7TUV - chains A and B; structure by X-ray diffraction, 2.23 A resolution.

== Chain A ==
Protein: Ribonuclease RRP44
Source organism: Trypanosoma brucei
Reference sequence: Q95Z12 (Q95Z12_9TRYP); numbering as in UniProt (aligned over 232-968)
Chain sequence (745 residues; row label = number of the first residue in the row):
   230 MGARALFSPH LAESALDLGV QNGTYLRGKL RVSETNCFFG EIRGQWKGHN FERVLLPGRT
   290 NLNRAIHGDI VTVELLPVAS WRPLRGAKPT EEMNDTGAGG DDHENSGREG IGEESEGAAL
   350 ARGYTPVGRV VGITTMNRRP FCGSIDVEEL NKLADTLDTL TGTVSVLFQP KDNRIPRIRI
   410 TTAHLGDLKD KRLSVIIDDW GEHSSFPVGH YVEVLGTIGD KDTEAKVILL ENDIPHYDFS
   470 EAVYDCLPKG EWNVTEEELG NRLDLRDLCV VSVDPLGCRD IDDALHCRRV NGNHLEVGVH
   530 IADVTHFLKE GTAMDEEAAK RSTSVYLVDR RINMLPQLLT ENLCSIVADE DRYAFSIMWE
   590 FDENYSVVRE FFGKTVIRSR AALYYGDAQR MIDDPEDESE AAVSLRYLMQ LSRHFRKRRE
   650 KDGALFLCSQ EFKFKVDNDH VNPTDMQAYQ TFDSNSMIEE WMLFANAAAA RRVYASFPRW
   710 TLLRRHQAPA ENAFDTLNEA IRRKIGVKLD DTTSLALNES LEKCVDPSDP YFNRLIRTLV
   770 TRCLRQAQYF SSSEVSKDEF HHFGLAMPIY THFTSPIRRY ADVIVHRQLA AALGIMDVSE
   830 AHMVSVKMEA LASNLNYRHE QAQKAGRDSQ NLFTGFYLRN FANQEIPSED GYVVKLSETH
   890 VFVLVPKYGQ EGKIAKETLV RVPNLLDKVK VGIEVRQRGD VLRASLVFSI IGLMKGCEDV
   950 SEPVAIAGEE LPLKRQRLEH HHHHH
Unresolved in the structure: 230-233, 315-341, 384-388, 830, 926-932, 946-974
Differences from the reference sequence: initiating methionine (230); expression tag (231, 969-974); conflict Lys853 (Arg in Q95Z12)
Metal / ion sites: Mg2+ site 1: Asp503 (shared with U5(B) of chain B); Mg2+ site 2: Asp511 (together with uridine-5'-monophosphate)
Ligand contacts: uridine-5'-monophosphate (U5P): Asp503, Pro504, Cys507, Asp509, Asp511, Tyr555, Arg560, Glu660, Arg807
From the paper describing this entry:
  - binding site for the 4-nt RNA strand (chain B): Leu656
  - binding site for uridine-5'-monophosphate: Tyr555
  - catalytic residues: Asp503, Asp509, Asp511, Asp512
  - Mg2+ coordination: Asp511, Ser804
  - conformationally variable residues: Arg807

== Chain B ==
Molecule: 4-nt RNA strand
Sequence (4 nucleotides; row label = number of the first residue in the row):
     2 GGUU
Metal / ion sites: Mg2+: U5 (shared with Asp503(A) of chain A)

== How chain A and chain B interact ==
Residue-residue contacts (37):
  Val502(A) with U5(B), sugar contact
  Asp503(A) with U5(B), hydrogen bond to the sugar
  Pro504(A) with U5(B), sugar contact
  Asp512(A) with U5(B), sugar contact
  Tyr614(A) with U5(B), hydrogen bond to the sugar
  Leu656(A) with G2(B), base contact
  Cys657(A) with G2(B), base contact
  Ser658(A) with G2(B), hydrogen bond to the base; G3(B), base contact
  Ile687(A) with U4(B), sugar contact
  Glu688(A) with G3(B), hydrogen bond to the sugar; U4(B), sugar contact
  Met691(A) with U4(B), phosphate contact; U5(B), phosphate contact
  Leu692(A) with G3(B), phosphate contact; U4(B), sugar contact
  Asn695(A) with U4(B), phosphate contact
  Arg713(A) with G3(B), salt bridge to the phosphate
  His715(A) with G2(B), sugar contact
  Thr770(A) with G2(B), base contact
  Leu773(A) with G2(B), sugar contact
  Arg774(A) with G2(B), sugar contact
  Gln775(A) with G2(B), phosphate contact
  Ala776(A) with G2(B), hydrogen bond to the phosphate; G3(B), phosphate contact
  His791(A) with G2(B), hydrogen bond to the phosphate; G3(B), salt bridge to the phosphate
  Gly793(A) with G2(B), sugar contact
  Leu794(A) with G3(B), sugar contact
  Tyr799(A) with G3(B), phosphate contact; U4(B), hydrogen bond to the phosphate
  His801(A) with U4(B), salt bridge to the phosphate
  Thr803(A) with U5(B), hydrogen bond to the phosphate
  Ser804(A) with U5(B), hydrogen bond to the phosphate
  Arg807(A) with U5(B), salt bridge to the phosphate
  Arg808(A) with U5(B), salt bridge to the phosphate
  Gln852(A) with G2(B), phosphate contact
Interface residues without a listed pair, chain A (31 interface residues in all): His848

== Summary ==
The interface between chain A and chain B involves 31 residues on one side and 4 on the other, with 9 hydrogen
bonds and 5 salt bridges. Polar contacts include Ser658(A)-G2(B), Asp503(A)-U5(B) and Tyr614(A)-U5(B). The
paper reports catalytic residues Asp503(A), Asp509(A) and Asp511(A) among others; a binding site for the 4-nt
RNA strand (chain B) at Leu656(A).
Chain A is Ribonuclease RRP44 (Trypanosoma brucei) and chain B is a 4-nt RNA strand; the structure, Crystal
structure of the exoribonucleolytic module of T. brucei RRP44, was determined by X-ray diffraction.
